PDB entry 8RDJ | electron microscopy, 2.62 A resolution | chains C and Y of the 24 polymer chains in the assembly

Chain C:
Protein: DNA-directed RNA polymerase subunit beta
Source organism: Sinapis alba
UniProtKB: A0A6C0M5W1 (A0A6C0M5W1_SINAL); numbering as in UniProt (aligned over 1-1072)
Sequence (1072 residues; row label = number of the first residue in the row):
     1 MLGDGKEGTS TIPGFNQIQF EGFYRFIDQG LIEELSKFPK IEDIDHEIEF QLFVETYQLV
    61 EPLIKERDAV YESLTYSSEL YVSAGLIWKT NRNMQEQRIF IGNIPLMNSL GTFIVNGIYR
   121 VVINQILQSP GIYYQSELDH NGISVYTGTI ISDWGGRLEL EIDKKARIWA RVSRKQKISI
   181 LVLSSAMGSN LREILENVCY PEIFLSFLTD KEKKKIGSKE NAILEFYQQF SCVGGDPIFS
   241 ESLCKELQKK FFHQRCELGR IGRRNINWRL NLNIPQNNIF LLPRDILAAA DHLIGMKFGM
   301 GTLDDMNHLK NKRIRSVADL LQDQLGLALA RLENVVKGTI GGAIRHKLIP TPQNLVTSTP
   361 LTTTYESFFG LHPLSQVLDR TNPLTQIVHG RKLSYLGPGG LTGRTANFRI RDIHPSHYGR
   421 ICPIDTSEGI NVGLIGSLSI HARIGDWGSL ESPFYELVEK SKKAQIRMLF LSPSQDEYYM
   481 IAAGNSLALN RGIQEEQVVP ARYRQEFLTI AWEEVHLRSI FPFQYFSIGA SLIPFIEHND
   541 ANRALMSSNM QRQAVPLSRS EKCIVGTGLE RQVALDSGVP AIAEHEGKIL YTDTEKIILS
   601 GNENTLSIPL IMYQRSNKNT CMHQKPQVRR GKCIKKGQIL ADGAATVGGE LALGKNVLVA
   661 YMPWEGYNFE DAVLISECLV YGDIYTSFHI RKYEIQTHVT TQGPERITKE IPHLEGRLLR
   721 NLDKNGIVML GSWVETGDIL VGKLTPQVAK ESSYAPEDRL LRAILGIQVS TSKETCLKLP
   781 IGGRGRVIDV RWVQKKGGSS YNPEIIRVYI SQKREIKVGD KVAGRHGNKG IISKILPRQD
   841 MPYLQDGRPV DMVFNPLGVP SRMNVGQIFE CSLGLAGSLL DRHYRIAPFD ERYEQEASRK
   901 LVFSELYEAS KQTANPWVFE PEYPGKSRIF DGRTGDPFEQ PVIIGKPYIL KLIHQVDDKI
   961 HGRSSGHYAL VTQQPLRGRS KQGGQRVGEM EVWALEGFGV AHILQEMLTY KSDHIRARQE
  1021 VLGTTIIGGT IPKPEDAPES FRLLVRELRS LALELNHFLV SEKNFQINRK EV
Unresolved in the structure: 1-7, 747-771
Sequence notes: conflict Phe113 (Ser in A0A6C0M5W1), Val657 (Ile in A0A6C0M5W1)

Chain Y:
Molecule: 81-nt DNA strand
Sequence (81 nucleotides; each row starts with the number of its first residue):
     1 GGCTTTCGCT TTCGCGTCTC TCTAAAATTG CAGTCCCGCG CGCCGTAGGA CGTACTGACC
    61 TCCATTTTAG GAACCAAATA A
Unresolved in the structure: 1-11, 52-81

Interface between chain C and chain Y:
Contacting residue pairs - 19 pairs, chain C then chain Y:
  Arg120(C) with DC43(Y), hydrogen bond to the phosphate; DC44(Y), salt bridge to the phosphate
  Lys164(C) with DT28(Y), salt bridge to the phosphate
  Arg174(C) with DG30(Y), phosphate contact
  Lys175(C) with DG30(Y), phosphate contact; DC31(Y), salt bridge to the phosphate
  Lys177(C) with DT29(Y), salt bridge to the phosphate
  Gly370(C) with DC44(Y), sugar contact
  Leu371(C) with DC44(Y), phosphate contact; DG45(Y), phosphate contact
  Arg404(C) with DC35(Y), hydrogen bond to the base
  Gly978(C) with DG40(Y), phosphate contact
  Arg979(C) with DG40(Y), hydrogen bond to the phosphate
  Ser980(C) with DC41(Y), phosphate contact
  Gln985(C) with DC39(Y), phosphate contact
  Arg986(C) with DG38(Y), salt bridge to the phosphate; DC39(Y), hydrogen bond to the phosphate
  Gly988(C) with DG38(Y), phosphate contact
  Met990(C) with DC37(Y), sugar contact
Other interface residues (no listed pair), chain C (19 interface residues in all): Asn116, Ile118, Gly984, Glu991

In short:
The interface between chain C and chain Y involves 19 residues on one side and 13 on the other, with 4
hydrogen bonds and 5 salt bridges. Among the polar pairs are Arg404(C)-DC35(Y), Arg120(C)-DC43(Y) and
Arg979(C)-DG40(Y).
Here chain C is DNA-directed RNA polymerase subunit beta (Sinapis alba) and chain Y is an 81-nt DNA strand.
Entry 8RDJ (Plastid-encoded RNA polymerase transcription elongation complex (Integrated model)) was determined
by electron microscopy, deposited together with 8R5O, 8R6S and 8RAS.
